8RHJ - chains V and W of the 34 polymer chains in the assembly; structure by X-ray diffraction, 3.05 A resolution.

== Chain V ==
Molecule: Proteasome subunit beta type-2
From: Saccharomyces cerevisiae
Notes: EC 3.4.25.1
UniProtKB: P25043 (PSB2_YEAST); residues 6-237 here correspond to UniProt positions 30-261 (UniProt number = residue number + 24)
Chain sequence (232 residues; each row starts with the number of its first residue):
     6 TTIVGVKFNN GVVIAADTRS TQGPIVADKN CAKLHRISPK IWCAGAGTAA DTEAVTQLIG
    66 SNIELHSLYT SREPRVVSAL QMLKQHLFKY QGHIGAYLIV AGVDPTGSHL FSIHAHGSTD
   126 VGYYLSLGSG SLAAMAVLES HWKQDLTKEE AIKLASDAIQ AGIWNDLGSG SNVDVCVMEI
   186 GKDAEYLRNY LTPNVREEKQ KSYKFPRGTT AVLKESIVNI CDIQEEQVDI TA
Disordered / not traced: 228-237
Metal / ion sites: Mg2+: Ile-168, Asp-171 (shared with 1 residue of chain L)

== Chain W ==
Molecule: Proteasome subunit beta type-3
From: Saccharomyces cerevisiae
UniProtKB: P25451 (PSB3_YEAST); residues 0-204 here correspond to UniProt positions 1-205 (UniProt number = residue number + 1)
Chain sequence (205 residues; each row starts with the number of its first residue; numbering starts at 0):
     0 MSDPSSINGG IVVAMTGKDC VAIACDLRLG SQSLGVSNKF EKIFHYGHVF LGITGLATDV
    60 TTLNEMFRYK TNLYKLKEER AIEPETFTQL VSSSLYERRF GPYFVGPVVA GINSKSGKPF
   120 IAGFDLIGCI DEAKDFIVSG TASDQLFGMC ESLYEPNLEP EDLFETISQA LLNAADRDAL
   180 SGWGAVVYII KKDEVVKRYL KMRQD
Disordered / not traced: 0
Metal / ion sites: Mg2+: Asp-204 (shared with 3 residues of chain K)

== How chain V and chain W interact ==
Residue-residue contacts (61; chain V residue first):
  Ile-30(V) / Asp-143(W)
  Ile-30(V) / Phe-146(W)  hydrophobic
  Ala-32(V) / Asp-130(W)
  Ala-32(V) / Phe-146(W)  hydrophobic
  Asp-33(V) / Asp-130(W)
  Asp-33(V) / Glu-131(W)
  Lys-34(V) / Glu-150(W)  salt bridge
  Ala-54(V) / Cys-128(W)  hydrophobic
  Ala-55(V) / Tyr-95(W)
  Ala-55(V) / Ile-126(W)  hydrophobic
  Ala-55(V) / Cys-128(W)  hydrophobic
  Asp-56(V) / Tyr-95(W)  hydrogen bond
  Asp-56(V) / Arg-98(W)  salt bridge
  Ala-59(V) / Tyr-95(W)
  His-98(V) / Arg-98(W)  hydrogen bond (backbone-side chain)
  His-98(V) / Phe-99(W)
  Arg-201(V) / Glu-150(W)  salt bridge
  Lys-204(V) / Glu-150(W)
  Lys-204(V) / Ser-151(W)
  Lys-204(V) / Tyr-153(W)  hydrogen bond (side chain-backbone)
  Ser-207(V) / Glu-154(W)  hydrogen bond
  Tyr-208(V) / Ser-151(W)
  Tyr-208(V) / Leu-152(W)  hydrophobic
  Tyr-208(V) / Glu-154(W)
  Lys-209(V) / Glu-154(W)  hydrogen bond (backbone-side chain)
  Lys-209(V) / Asp-161(W)
  Phe-210(V) / Leu-152(W)  hydrophobic
  Phe-210(V) / Gln-168(W)
  Arg-212(V) / Glu-158(W)
  Arg-212(V) / Glu-160(W)  salt bridge
  Arg-212(V) / Asp-161(W)  salt bridge
  Gly-213(V) / Glu-164(W)  hydrogen bond (backbone-side chain)
  Thr-214(V) / Glu-164(W)  hydrogen bond (backbone-side chain)
  Thr-215(V) / Glu-164(W)  hydrogen bond
  Thr-215(V) / Ser-167(W)
  Thr-215(V) / Gln-168(W)  hydrogen bond
  Thr-215(V) / Leu-199(W)
  Ala-216(V) / Leu-199(W)
  Ala-216(V) / Lys-200(W)  hydrogen bond (backbone-backbone)
  Val-217(V) / Phe-163(W)  hydrophobic
  Val-217(V) / Tyr-198(W)
  Leu-218(V) / Tyr-198(W)  hydrogen bond (backbone-backbone)
  Leu-218(V) / Leu-199(W)
  Leu-218(V) / Lys-200(W)
  Lys-219(V) / Arg-197(W)
  Lys-219(V) / Tyr-198(W)  hydrogen bond (backbone-backbone)
  Glu-220(V) / Lys-196(W)
  Glu-220(V) / Arg-197(W)  salt bridge
  Ser-221(V) / Val-195(W)
  Ser-221(V) / Lys-196(W)  hydrogen bond (backbone-backbone)
  Ile-222(V) / Glu-193(W)
  Ile-222(V) / Val-194(W)
  Val-223(V) / His-44(W)
  Val-223(V) / Tyr-187(W)  hydrophobic
  Val-223(V) / Val-194(W)  hydrogen bond (backbone-backbone)
  Val-223(V) / Lys-196(W)
  Asn-224(V) / His-44(W)
  Ile-225(V) / Gly-46(W)
  Ile-225(V) / Phe-49(W)  hydrophobic
  Ile-225(V) / Val-194(W)  hydrophobic
  Asp-227(V) / Lys-74(W)  salt bridge
Also at the interface, not in a pair above, chain V (35 interface residues in all): Val-31, Thr-53, Tyr-95, Ile-99, Pro-211
Also at the interface, not in a pair above, chain W (40 interface residues in all): His-47, Asp-124, Asp-134, Leu-157, Thr-165, Leu-171

== Overview ==
35 residues of chain V face 40 of chain W across their interface; the contacts include 14 hydrogen bonds and 7
salt bridges. Polar contacts include Lys-34(V)/Glu-150(W), Asp-56(V)/Arg-98(W) and Arg-201(V)/Glu-150(W).
Ile-168(V) and Asp-171(V) coordinate Mg2+.
Chain V is Proteasome subunit beta type-2 and chain W is Proteasome subunit beta type-3, both from
Saccharomyces cerevisiae; the structure, Yeast 20S proteasome in complex with a macrocyclic oxindole
epoxyketone (compound 5), was determined by X-ray diffraction, deposited together with 8RHK and 8RHL.
